PDB entry 6OZI | X-ray diffraction, 2.30 A resolution | chains B and C of the 4 polymer chains in the assembly

Chain B:
Name: endonuclease V isoform X2
Organism: Ciona intestinalis
UniProtKB: A0A3Q0JV13 (A0A3Q0JV13_CIOIN); residues 2-245 here = UniProt positions 2-245
Amino-acid sequence (244 residues; each row starts with the number of its first residue):
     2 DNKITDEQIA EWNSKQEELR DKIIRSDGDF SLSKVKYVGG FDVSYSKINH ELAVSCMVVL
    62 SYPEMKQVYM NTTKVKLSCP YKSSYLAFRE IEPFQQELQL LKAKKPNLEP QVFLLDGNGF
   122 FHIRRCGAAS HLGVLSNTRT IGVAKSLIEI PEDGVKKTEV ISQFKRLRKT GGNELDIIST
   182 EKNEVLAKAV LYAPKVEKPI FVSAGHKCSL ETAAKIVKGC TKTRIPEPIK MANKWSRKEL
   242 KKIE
Disordered / not traced: 2-4
Differences from the reference sequence: engineered mutation Asn234 (Asp in A0A3Q0JV13)
From the paper describing this entry:
  - binding site for DNA/RNA: Ile5, Lys48, Pro81, Lys83
  - binding site for DNA/RNA (chain C): Tyr46, Tyr82, Ser84 to Ala88, Asn119 to Ala129, Ile149
  - catalytic residues: Glu91 (proposed by the authors, not directly observed)

Chain C:
Molecule: DNA/RNA
Sequence (23 nucleotides; numbered 1 to 23; the number before each row is that of its first residue):
     1 CCGCIATATG CAGCATTCCA CGG
Disordered / not traced: 18-23
Metal / ion sites: K+ site 1: DI5 (shared with 1 residue of chain D); K+ site 2: DT7 (shared with 2 residues of chain D); K+ site 3: DT9, DG10

Interface between chain B and chain C:
Residue-residue contacts - 12 pairs, chain B then chain C:
  Lys196(B) - DA12(C)  sugar contact
  Val197(B) - DA12(C)  phosphate contact
  Val197(B) - DG13(C)  phosphate contact
  Glu198(B) - DG13(C)  hydrogen bond to the phosphate
  Lys199(B) - DG13(C)  hydrogen bond to the phosphate
  Lys199(B) - DC14(C)  salt bridge to the phosphate
  Thr224(B) - DC11(C)  phosphate contact
  Thr224(B) - DA12(C)  phosphate contact
  Arg225(B) - DA12(C)  hydrogen bond to the phosphate
  Arg225(B) - DG13(C)  salt bridge to the phosphate
  Lys231(B) - DC11(C)  salt bridge to the phosphate
  Lys235(B) - DG10(C)  salt bridge to the phosphate
Other interface residues (no listed pair), chain B (10 interface residues in all): Lys48, Ala194
Other interface residues (no listed pair), chain C (6 interface residues in all): DT17

In short:
The interface between chain B and chain C involves 10 residues on one side and 6 on the other; the contacts
include 3 hydrogen bonds and 4 salt bridges. Polar contacts include Glu198(B)-DG13(C), Lys199(B)-DG13(C) and
Arg225(B)-DA12(C). From the paper: the catalytic residue Glu91(B); a binding site for DNA/RNA (chain C) at
Tyr46(B), Tyr82(B) and Ser84(B) among others.
Here chain B is endonuclease V isoform X2 (Ciona intestinalis) and chain C is DNA/RNA. Entry 6OZI (Crystal
structure of Ciona intestinalis (Ci) Endonuclease V (D234N) in complex with a 23mer DNA containing ...) was
determined by X-ray diffraction together with 6OZF, 6OZG, 6OZH, 6OZJ, 6OZK, 6OZL and 7 further entries from
the same study.
